7ECS - chains A and C of the 3 polymer chains in the assembly; structure by X-ray diffraction, 1.74 A resolution.

Chain A (and C):
Name: Glutamate dehydrogenase
Source organism: Aspergillus terreus
Notes: chain C of this document is another copy of the same molecule, construct and numbering; everything in this record applies to it too
UniProtKB: T2D1F5 (T2D1F5_ASPTE); numbering as in UniProt (aligned over 1-460)
Sequence (460 residues; each row starts with the number of its first residue):
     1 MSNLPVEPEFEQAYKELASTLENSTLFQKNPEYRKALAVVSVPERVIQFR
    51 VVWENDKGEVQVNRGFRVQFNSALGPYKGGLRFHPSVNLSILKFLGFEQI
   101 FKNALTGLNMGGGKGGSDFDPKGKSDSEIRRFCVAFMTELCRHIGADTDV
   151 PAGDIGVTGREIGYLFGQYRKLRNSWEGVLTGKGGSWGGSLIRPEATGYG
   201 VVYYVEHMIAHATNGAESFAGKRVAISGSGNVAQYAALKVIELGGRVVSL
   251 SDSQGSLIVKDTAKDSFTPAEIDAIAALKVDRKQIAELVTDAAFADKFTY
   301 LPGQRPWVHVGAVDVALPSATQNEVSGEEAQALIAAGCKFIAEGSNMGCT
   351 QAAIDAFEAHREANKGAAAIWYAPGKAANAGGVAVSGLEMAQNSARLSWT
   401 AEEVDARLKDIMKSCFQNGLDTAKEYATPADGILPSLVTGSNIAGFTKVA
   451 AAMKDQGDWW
Ligand contacts:
  - malonate ion (MLI), molecule 1: Gly79, Gly80, Gln99, Lys102, Lys114, Ala152, Gly153, Asp154, Arg193, Asn346, Asn379, Val383
  - malonate ion (MLI), molecule 2: Ser326, Gly327, Glu328, Thr350, Ala352
  - NADPH (NDP; NADPH dihydro-nicotinamide-adenine-dinucleotide phosphate): Arg82, His84, Leu95, Lys102, Lys114, Lys122, Asp154, Ile155, Gly156, Arg193, Thr197, Gly228, Ser229, Gly230, Asn231, Val232, Ser251, Asp252, Ser253, Lys279, Gln284, Ser319, Ala320, Thr321, Gly344, Ser345, Asn346, Asn379, Gly382
Reported in the primary citation:
  - binding site for NADPH: Arg82, His84, Lys122, Asp154, Ile155, Arg193, Thr197, Gly228 to Ala233, Ser253, Lys279, Gln284, Thr321, Gln322, Asn346
  - contacts within the chain: Asp252-Lys279, Asp252-Gln284
  - binding site for malonate ion: Lys78, Gly80, Gln99, Lys102, Lys114, Arg193, Gly327, Glu328, Asn346, Thr350, Asn379, Ser386
  - self-association interface (contacts with another copy of this molecule): Ala38 to Trp53, Ser72 to Tyr77, Glu139 to His143, Ala146 to Thr148, Gly163 to Arg170, Asn174 to Glu177, Met390 to Ser398, Lys454 to Trp459

Chain A / chain C interface:
Pairs across the interface - 42 pairs, chain A then chain C:
  Arg130(A) - Trp460(C)
  Gly163(A) - Asp455(C)
  Gly163(A) - Gln456(C)
  Tyr164(A) - Asp455(C)  hydrogen bond (backbone-backbone)
  Phe166(A) - Gln456(C)
  Gly167(A) - Gln456(C)
  Arg170(A) - Glu44(C)  salt bridge
  Arg170(A) - Ser72(C)  hydrogen bond
  Arg170(A) - Ala73(C)
  Arg170(A) - Gln456(C)  hydrogen bond
  Arg170(A) - Asp458(C)  salt bridge
  Lys171(A) - Gln456(C)  hydrogen bond (side chain-backbone)
  Lys171(A) - Gly457(C)
  Lys171(A) - Asp458(C)  salt bridge
  Asn174(A) - Arg45(C)  hydrogen bond
  Asn174(A) - Tyr77(C)
  Asn174(A) - Thr148(C)  hydrogen bond (backbone-side chain)
  Ser175(A) - Asp147(C)
  Trp176(A) - Ser72(C)
  Trp176(A) - Ala73(C)  hydrogen bond (side chain-backbone)
  Trp176(A) - Leu74(C)
  Trp176(A) - Gly75(C)
  Trp176(A) - Pro76(C)
  Trp176(A) - Asn109(C)
  Trp176(A) - Asp147(C)  hydrogen bond (backbone-backbone)
  Ser186(A) - Leu74(C)
  Ser186(A) - Asn109(C)  hydrogen bond (backbone-side chain)
  Ser186(A) - Lys448(C)
  Ser186(A) - Ala452(C)
  Trp187(A) - Ala73(C)
  Trp187(A) - Asn109(C)
  Trp187(A) - Ala452(C)
  Trp187(A) - Asp455(C)  hydrogen bond
  Trp187(A) - Gln456(C)
  Gly188(A) - Asn109(C)
  Ser394(A) - Ser394(C)
  Ala395(A) - Ala391(C)
  Arg396(A) - Ala146(C)  hydrogen bond (side chain-backbone)
  Arg396(A) - Asp147(C)  salt bridge
  Arg396(A) - Met390(C)
  Arg396(A) - Ala391(C)
  Arg396(A) - Ser394(C)  hydrogen bond
Other interface residues (no listed pair), chain A (20 interface residues in all): Ser127, Arg160, Gln168, Leu397
Other interface residues (no listed pair), chain C (27 interface residues in all): Leu108, Leu388, Trp399, Arg407, Lys454

Overview:
The interface between chain A and chain C involves 20 residues on one side and 27 on the other, with 12
hydrogen bonds and 4 salt bridges. Polar contacts include Arg170(A)-Glu44(C), Arg170(A)-Asp458(C) and
Lys171(A)-Asp458(C). From the paper: a binding site for NADPH at Arg82(A), His84(A) and Lys122(A) among
others; a binding site for malonate ion at Lys78(A), Gly80(A) and Gln99(A) among others.
Both chains are Glutamate dehydrogenase (Aspergillus terreus). Entry 7ECS (Crystal Structure of Aspergillus
terreus Glutamate Dehydrogenase (AtGDH) Complexed With Malonate and NADPH) was determined by X-ray diffraction
(same publication as 7ECR and 7ECT).
